Entry 7C9V (electron microscopy, 3.30 A resolution); this record covers chains A and D of the 6 polymer chains in the assembly.

== Chain A ==
Protein: VP1
Source organism: Echovirus E30
Chain sequence (292 residues; numbered 1 to 292; the number before each row is that of its first residue):
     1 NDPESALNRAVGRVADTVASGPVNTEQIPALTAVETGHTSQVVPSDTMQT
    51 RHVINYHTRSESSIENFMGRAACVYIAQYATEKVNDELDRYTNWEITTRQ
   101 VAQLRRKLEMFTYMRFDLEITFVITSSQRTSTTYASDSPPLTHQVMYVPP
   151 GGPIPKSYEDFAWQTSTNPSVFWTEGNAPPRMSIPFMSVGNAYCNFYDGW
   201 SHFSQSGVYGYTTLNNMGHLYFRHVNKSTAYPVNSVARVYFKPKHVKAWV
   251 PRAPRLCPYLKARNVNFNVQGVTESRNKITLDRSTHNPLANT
Unresolved in the structure: 1-8, 285-292
From the paper describing this entry:
  - conformationally variable residues (side-chain flip): Y147, N215, M217

== Chain D ==
Protein: VP4
Source organism: Echovirus E30
UniProt: Q33C85 (Q33C85_9ENTO); residues 2-69 here = UniProt positions 2-69
Chain sequence (68 residues; numbered 2 to 69; the number before each row is that of its first residue):
     2 GAQVSTQKTGAHETGLNASGNSIIHYTNINYYKDSASNSLNRQDFTQDPS
    52 KFTEPVKDVMIKTLPALN
Unresolved in the structure: 14-23, 69

== How chain A and chain D interact ==
Pairs across the interface - 37 pairs, chain A then chain D:
  G12(A) - F46(D)
  Q27(A) - T64(D)
  I28(A) - T64(D)  hydrogen bond (backbone-backbone)
  P29(A) - K63(D)
  A33(A) - A67(D)
  T36(A) - M61(D)
  G37(A) - P56(D)
  H38(A) - T54(D)
  H38(A) - E55(D)  salt bridge
  H38(A) - V57(D)
  H38(A) - M61(D)
  T39(A) - T54(D)  hydrogen bond (backbone-backbone)
  Q41(A) - E55(D)
  Q41(A) - K63(D)  hydrogen bond (backbone-side chain)
  V43(A) - K63(D)
  D46(A) - K63(D)  salt bridge
  Y56(A) - A12(D)  hydrophobic
  Y56(A) - H13(D)
  T58(A) - K9(D)  hydrogen bond
  R59(A) - Q48(D)
  S60(A) - F46(D)
  E65(A) - L41(D)
  E65(A) - N42(D)  hydrogen bond (side chain-backbone)
  N66(A) - R43(D)
  G69(A) - L41(D)
  G69(A) - R43(D)  hydrogen bond (backbone-side chain)
  D117(A) - A37(D)
  S183(A) - A37(D)  hydrogen bond (side chain-backbone)
  P185(A) - A37(D)  hydrophobic
  K244(A) - A37(D)  hydrogen bond (side chain-backbone)
  K244(A) - S38(D)
  K244(A) - N39(D)  hydrogen bond (side chain-backbone)
  K244(A) - L41(D)
  H245(A) - S36(D)
  H245(A) - N39(D)
  H245(A) - S40(D)  hydrogen bond (side chain-backbone)
  P251(A) - F53(D)
Also at the interface, not in a pair above, chain A (30 interface residues in all): V11, T32, S63, K242, P243
Also at the interface, not in a pair above, chain D (27 interface residues in all): D45, T47, L65, P66, L68

== Overview ==
Chain A and chain D form an interface of 30 and 27 residues respectively, with 10 hydrogen bonds and 2 salt
bridges. Polar pairs include H38(A)-E55(D), D46(A)-K63(D) and Q41(A)-K63(D). The paper reports conformational
variability at Y147(A), N215(A) and M217(A).
Here chain A is VP1 and chain D is VP4, both from Echovirus E30. Entry 7C9V (E30 F-particle in complex with
FcRn) was determined by electron microscopy (same publication as 7C9S, 7C9T, 7C9U, 7C9W, 7C9X, 7C9Y and 7C9Z).
